Entry 3IWM (X-ray diffraction, 3.20 A resolution); this record covers chains A and C of the 8 polymer chains in the assembly.

Chain A (and C):
Protein: 3C-like proteinase
Source organism: SARS coronavirus
Notes: EC 3.4.22.-; chain C of this document is another copy of the same molecule, construct and numbering; everything in this record applies to it too
UniProt: P0C6U8 (R1A_CVHSA); residues 1-306 here correspond to UniProt positions 3241-3546 (UniProt number = residue number + 3240)
Chain sequence (306 residues; numbered 1 to 306; the number before each row is that of its first residue):
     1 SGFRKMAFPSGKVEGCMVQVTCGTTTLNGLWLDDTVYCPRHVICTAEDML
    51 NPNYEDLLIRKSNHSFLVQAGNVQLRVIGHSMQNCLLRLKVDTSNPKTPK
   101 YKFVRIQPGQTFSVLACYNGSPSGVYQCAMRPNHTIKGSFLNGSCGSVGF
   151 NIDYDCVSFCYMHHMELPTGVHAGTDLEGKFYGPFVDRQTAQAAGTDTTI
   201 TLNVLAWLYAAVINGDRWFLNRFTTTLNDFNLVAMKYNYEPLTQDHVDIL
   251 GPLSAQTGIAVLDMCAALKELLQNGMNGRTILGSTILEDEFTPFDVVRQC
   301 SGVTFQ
Disordered / not traced: 302-306 (chain C: 301-306)

How chain A and chain C interact:
Contacting residue pairs (179; chain A residue first):
  Phe3(A) - Leu282(C)  hydrophobic
  Phe3(A) - Phe291(C)  hydrophobic
  Phe3(A) - Val296(C)  hydrophobic
  Phe3(A) - Gln299(C)
  Arg4(A) - Phe291(C)
  Arg4(A) - Gln299(C)  hydrogen bond (backbone-side chain)
  Lys5(A) - Glu290(C)  salt bridge
  Lys5(A) - Phe291(C)
  Met6(A) - Arg298(C)
  Met6(A) - Gln299(C)
  Phe8(A) - Arg298(C)
  Thr111(A) - Glu290(C)
  Thr111(A) - Thr292(C)
  Thr111(A) - Asp295(C)  hydrogen bond
  Gln127(A) - Asp295(C)
  Gln127(A) - Arg298(C)
  Cys128(A) - Glu290(C)
  Ala129(A) - Glu290(C)  hydrogen bond (backbone-side chain)
  Arg131(A) - Asp289(C)  salt bridge
  Lys137(A) - Glu290(C)
  Thr198(A) - Asn238(C)
  Thr199(A) - Asn238(C)  hydrogen bond (backbone-backbone)
  Thr199(A) - Tyr239(C)
  Thr199(A) - Glu240(C)  hydrogen bond (backbone-backbone)
  Thr199(A) - Asp289(C)
  Ile200(A) - Glu240(C)
  Ile200(A) - Asp289(C)  hydrogen bond (backbone-side chain)
  Thr201(A) - Tyr239(C)
  Thr201(A) - Glu240(C)  hydrogen bond (side chain-backbone)
  Leu202(A) - Ile249(C)  hydrophobic
  Leu202(A) - Leu250(C)  hydrophobic
  Leu202(A) - Pro293(C)
  Asn203(A) - Glu288(C)
  Asn203(A) - Asp289(C)  hydrogen bond (side chain-backbone)
  Asn203(A) - Phe291(C)
  Asn203(A) - Thr292(C)
  Asn203(A) - Pro293(C)
  Val204(A) - Tyr239(C)  hydrophobic
  Val204(A) - Leu287(C)  hydrophobic
  Val204(A) - Glu288(C)
  Val204(A) - Asp289(C)
  Leu205(A) - Leu250(C)  hydrophobic
  Leu205(A) - Leu268(C)  hydrophobic
  Ala206(A) - Leu250(C)
  Ala206(A) - Phe291(C)
  Ala206(A) - Thr292(C)
  Ala206(A) - Pro293(C)
  Ala206(A) - Val296(C)
  Trp207(A) - Ile281(C)
  Trp207(A) - Leu282(C)  hydrophobic
  Trp207(A) - Ser284(C)
  Trp207(A) - Leu287(C)  hydrophobic
  Trp207(A) - Glu288(C)
  Trp207(A) - Phe291(C)
  Leu208(A) - Met264(C)  hydrophobic
  Leu208(A) - Leu268(C)  hydrophobic
  Leu208(A) - Leu271(C)  hydrophobic
  Leu208(A) - Ile281(C)  hydrophobic
  Tyr209(A) - Leu250(C)  hydrophobic
  Tyr209(A) - Leu253(C)
  Tyr209(A) - Ser254(C)
  Tyr209(A) - Thr257(C)
  Tyr209(A) - Ile259(C)  hydrogen bond (side chain-backbone)
  Tyr209(A) - Ala260(C)  hydrogen bond (side chain-backbone)
  Tyr209(A) - Val261(C)
  Tyr209(A) - Met264(C)  hydrophobic
  Ala210(A) - Val296(C)  hydrophobic
  Ala211(A) - Ile281(C)  hydrophobic
  Ala211(A) - Leu282(C)  hydrophobic
  Val212(A) - Thr257(C)
  Val212(A) - Met264(C)  hydrophobic
  Ile213(A) - Gln256(C)
  Ile213(A) - Thr257(C)
  Asp216(A) - Leu282(C)  hydrogen bond (side chain-backbone)
  Trp218(A) - Leu271(C)  hydrophobic
  Trp218(A) - Met276(C)  hydrophobic
  Trp218(A) - Arg279(C)
  Trp218(A) - Thr280(C)  hydrogen bond (side chain-backbone)
  Trp218(A) - Ile281(C)  hydrophobic
  Phe219(A) - Met264(C)  hydrophobic
  Phe219(A) - Ala267(C)
  Phe219(A) - Ile281(C)  hydrophobic
  Leu220(A) - Arg222(C)
  Leu220(A) - Ile259(C)  hydrophobic
  Asn221(A) - Arg222(C)  hydrogen bond
  Arg222(A) - Arg222(C)
  Arg222(A) - Phe223(C)  hydrogen bond (side chain-backbone)
  Arg222(A) - Asp263(C)
  Arg222(A) - Ala266(C)
  Arg222(A) - Ala267(C)
  Arg222(A) - Glu270(C)
  Phe223(A) - Glu270(C)
  Phe223(A) - Gln273(C)
  Phe223(A) - Asn274(C)
  Asn238(A) - Asp197(C)  hydrogen bond (side chain-backbone)
  Asn238(A) - Thr198(C)
  Asn238(A) - Thr199(C)  hydrogen bond (backbone-backbone)
  Tyr239(A) - Thr199(C)
  Tyr239(A) - Thr201(C)
  Tyr239(A) - Val204(C)  hydrophobic
  Glu240(A) - Pro132(C)
  Glu240(A) - Thr198(C)
  Glu240(A) - Thr199(C)  hydrogen bond (backbone-backbone)
  Glu240(A) - Thr201(C)  hydrogen bond (backbone-side chain)
  Leu242(A) - Thr201(C)
  His246(A) - Leu202(C)
  Ile249(A) - Leu202(C)  hydrophobic
  Leu250(A) - Leu205(C)  hydrophobic
  Leu250(A) - Tyr209(C)  hydrophobic
  Leu253(A) - Tyr209(C)  hydrophobic
  Ser254(A) - Tyr209(C)
  Gln256(A) - Ile213(C)
  Thr257(A) - Tyr209(C)
  Thr257(A) - Val212(C)
  Thr257(A) - Ile213(C)
  Ile259(A) - Tyr209(C)  hydrogen bond (backbone-side chain)
  Ile259(A) - Leu220(C)  hydrophobic
  Ala260(A) - Tyr209(C)
  Val261(A) - Tyr209(C)  hydrogen bond (backbone-side chain)
  Met264(A) - Leu208(C)  hydrophobic
  Met264(A) - Tyr209(C)  hydrophobic
  Cys265(A) - Leu205(C)  hydrophobic
  Ala266(A) - Phe223(C)
  Leu268(A) - Val204(C)  hydrophobic
  Leu268(A) - Leu205(C)  hydrophobic
  Leu268(A) - Leu208(C)  hydrophobic
  Glu270(A) - Phe223(C)
  Leu271(A) - Phe219(C)  hydrophobic
  Met276(A) - Trp218(C)
  Arg279(A) - Trp218(C)
  Thr280(A) - Asp216(C)
  Thr280(A) - Trp218(C)
  Ile281(A) - Trp207(C)
  Ile281(A) - Ala211(C)  hydrophobic
  Ile281(A) - Asp216(C)
  Ile281(A) - Trp218(C)
  Ile281(A) - Phe219(C)  hydrophobic
  Leu282(A) - Trp207(C)
  Leu282(A) - Ala210(C)
  Leu282(A) - Ala211(C)  hydrophobic
  Leu282(A) - Asp216(C)  hydrogen bond (backbone-side chain)
  Ser284(A) - Trp207(C)
  Ile286(A) - Trp207(C)
  Leu287(A) - Val204(C)  hydrophobic
  Leu287(A) - Trp207(C)  hydrophobic
  Glu288(A) - Asn203(C)
  Glu288(A) - Val204(C)
  Glu288(A) - Trp207(C)
  Asp289(A) - Arg131(C)  salt bridge
  Asp289(A) - Thr199(C)
  Asp289(A) - Ile200(C)  hydrogen bond (side chain-backbone)
  Asp289(A) - Asn203(C)  hydrogen bond (backbone-side chain)
  Asp289(A) - Val204(C)
  Glu290(A) - Lys5(C)  salt bridge
  Glu290(A) - Thr111(C)
  Glu290(A) - Ala129(C)
  Glu290(A) - Arg131(C)  salt bridge
  Phe291(A) - Phe3(C)  hydrophobic
  Phe291(A) - Arg4(C)
  Phe291(A) - Lys5(C)
  Phe291(A) - Asn203(C)
  Phe291(A) - Ala206(C)
  Thr292(A) - Gly109(C)
  Thr292(A) - Thr111(C)
  Thr292(A) - Asn203(C)  hydrogen bond (backbone-side chain)
  Thr292(A) - Ala206(C)
  Pro293(A) - Leu202(C)  hydrophobic
  Pro293(A) - Asn203(C)
  Pro293(A) - Ala206(C)  hydrophobic
  Asp295(A) - Thr111(C)  hydrogen bond
  Asp295(A) - Gln127(C)
  Val296(A) - Phe3(C)  hydrophobic
  Val296(A) - Ala206(C)
  Val296(A) - Ala210(C)  hydrophobic
  Arg298(A) - Met6(C)
  Arg298(A) - Phe8(C)
  Arg298(A) - Gln127(C)
  Gln299(A) - Phe3(C)
  Gln299(A) - Arg4(C)  hydrogen bond (side chain-backbone)
Interface residues without a listed pair, chain A (80 interface residues in all): Gly2, Ala7, Pro132, Asp197, Asn214, Phe230, Ala267, Gly283
Interface residues without a listed pair, chain C (81 interface residues in all): Gly2, Gln110, Cys128, Asn214, Arg217, Pro241, Leu242, His246, Cys265

In short:
The interface between chain A and chain C involves 80 residues on one side and 81 on the other, with 26
hydrogen bonds and 5 salt bridges. Among the polar pairs are Lys5(A)-Glu290(C), Arg131(A)-Asp289(C) and
Glu290(A)-Arg131(C).
Chain A and chain C are both 3C-like proteinase (SARS coronavirus); the structure, The octameric SARS-CoV main
protease, was determined by X-ray diffraction.
